Entry 6A6U (X-ray diffraction, 1.95 A resolution); this record covers chain A.

== Chain A ==
Name: Fructosyl amine: oxygen oxidoreductase
Source organism: Aspergillus nidulans
Sequence (438 residues; row label = number of the first residue in the row):
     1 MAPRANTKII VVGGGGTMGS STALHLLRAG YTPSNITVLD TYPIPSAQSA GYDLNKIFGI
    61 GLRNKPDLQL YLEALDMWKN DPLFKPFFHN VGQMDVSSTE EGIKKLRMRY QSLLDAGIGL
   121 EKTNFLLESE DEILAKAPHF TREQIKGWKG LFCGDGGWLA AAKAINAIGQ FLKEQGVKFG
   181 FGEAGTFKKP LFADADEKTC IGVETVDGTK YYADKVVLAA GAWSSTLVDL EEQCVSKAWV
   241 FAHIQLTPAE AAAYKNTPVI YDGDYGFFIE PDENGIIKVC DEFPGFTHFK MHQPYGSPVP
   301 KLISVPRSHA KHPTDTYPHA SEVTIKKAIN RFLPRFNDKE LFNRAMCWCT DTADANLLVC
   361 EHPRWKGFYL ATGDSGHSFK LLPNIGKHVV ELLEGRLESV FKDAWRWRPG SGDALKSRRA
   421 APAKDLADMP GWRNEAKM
Unresolved in the structure: 1-2, 435-438
Modified / non-standard residues: Cys153 (S-hydroxycysteine; CSO)
Covalent attachments: flavin-adenine dinucleotide (FAD) linked to Cys347
Residues lining bound ligands:
  - (4S,5S)-1,2-dithiane-4,5-diol (D1D), molecule 1: Thr41, Tyr42, Pro43, Phe181, Gly182, Lys311
  - (4S,5S)-1,2-dithiane-4,5-diol (D1D), molecule 2: Tyr42, Ala47, Ala310
  - (4S,5S)-1,2-dithiane-4,5-diol (D1D), molecule 3: Leu68, Gln69, Leu72, Ile118
  - (4S,5S)-1,2-dithiane-4,5-diol (D1D), molecule 4: Thr316, Tyr317, Pro318, His319, Glu322, Arg344, Gly431, Asn434
  - FAD (flavin-adenine dinucleotide): Val12, Gly13, Gly15, Gly16, Thr17, Met18, Gly19, Leu39, Asp40, Thr41, Tyr42, Ser46, Gln48, Ser49, Ala50, Gly51, Lys56, Ile57, Gly185, Thr186, Phe187, Ala219, Ala220, Gly221, Trp223, Leu227, Trp239, Val240, Phe241, Cys280, Trp348, Cys349, Asp374, Gly376, His377, Ser378, Phe379, Lys380
  - 1-S-(carboxymethyl)-1-thio-fructose (FSA; 1-S-(carboxymethyl)-1-thio-beta-D-fructopyranose): Ile57, Gly59, Trp239, Tyr261, Phe267, Glu282, Phe283, Ser375, Gly376, His377, Lys380, Arg419

== Summary ==
Bound to chain A: 1-S-(carboxymethyl)-1-thio-fructose and 4 copies of (4S,5S)-1,2-dithiane-4,5-diol.
Covalently linked flavin-adenine dinucleotide: at Cys347.
Chain A is Fructosyl amine: oxygen oxidoreductase (Aspergillus nidulans); the structure, Crystal structure of
the modified fructosyl peptide oxidase from Aspergillus nidulans with R61G mutation, in complex ..., was
determined by X-ray diffraction together with 6A6R, 6A6S, 6A6T and 6A6V from the same study.
